PDB entry 9K2A | X-ray diffraction, 2.19 A resolution | chains A and G of the 14 polymer chains in the assembly

[Chain A (and G)]
Name: ATP-dependent Clp protease proteolytic subunit
From: Staphylococcus aureus (strain Mu3 / ATCC 700698)
Notes: EC 3.4.21.92; chain G of this document is another copy of the same molecule, construct and numbering; everything in this record applies to it too
UniProtKB: A7WZR9 (CLPP_STAA1); residues 1-195 here = UniProt positions 1-195
Sequence (201 residues; each row starts with the number of its first residue):
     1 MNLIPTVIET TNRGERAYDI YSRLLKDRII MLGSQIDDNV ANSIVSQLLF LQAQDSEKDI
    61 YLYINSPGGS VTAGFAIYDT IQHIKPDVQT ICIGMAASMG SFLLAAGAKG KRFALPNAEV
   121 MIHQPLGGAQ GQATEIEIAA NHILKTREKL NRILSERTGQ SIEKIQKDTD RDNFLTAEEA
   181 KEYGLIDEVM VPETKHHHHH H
Not modelled in the structure: 1-2, 9-16, 196-201 (chain G: 1-2, 9-15, 194-201)
Sequence notes: expression tag (196-201)
Ligand contacts:
  - A1EEE ((6S,9AS)-6-(3-azidopropyl)-8-(naphthalen-1-ylmethyl)-4,7-bis(oxidanylidene)-N-[4,4,4-tris(fluoranyl)butyl]-3,6,9,9A-tetrahydro-2H-pyrazino[1,2-a]pyrimidine-1-carboxamide), molecule 1: Arg23, Leu24, Asp27, Ile29, Tyr61, Tyr63, Ile91, Ile93, Leu115, Met190, Glu193
  - A1EEE, molecule 2: Val45, Ser46, Leu49, Phe50, Gln52, Ala53, Thr80, His83
Curated features (UniProtKB/Swiss-Prot):
  - active site: Ser98 (Nucleophile), His123

[Interface between chain A and chain G]
Contacting residue pairs (56):
  Leu3(A) with Ile4(G), hydrophobic
  Pro5(A) with Ser22(G); Leu25(G), hydrophobic; Ser43(G); Gln47(G)
  Thr6(A) with Ser22(G), hydrogen bond (backbone-side chain)
  Val7(A) with Leu25(G), hydrophobic; Phe50(G), hydrophobic
  Ile8(A) with Tyr18(G)
  Ile20(A) with Ser46(G); Phe50(G), hydrophobic
  Tyr21(A) with Asn39(G); Asn42(G); Ser43(G), hydrogen bond (side chain-backbone); Ser46(G)
  Arg23(A) with Phe50(G)
  Leu24(A) with Ser46(G)
  Ile29(A) with Leu49(G), hydrophobic
  Met31(A) with Asn42(G); Ser46(G)
  Gly33(A) with Asn42(G), hydrogen bond (backbone-side chain)
  Tyr63(A) with Asn42(G), hydrogen bond; Val45(G), hydrophobic
  Asn65(A) with Asp38(G), hydrogen bond; Asn42(G), hydrogen bond
  Ile93(A) with Ala76(G), hydrophobic; Thr80(G)
  Gly94(A) with Thr72(G); Ala76(G)
  Leu115(A) with Asp79(G)
  Pro116(A) with Asp79(G)
  Asn117(A) with Phe75(G); Tyr78(G); Asp79(G), hydrogen bond (backbone-side chain); Lys149(G), hydrogen bond (backbone-side chain); Ile153(G)
  Ala118(A) with Asp79(G), hydrogen bond (backbone-side chain)
  Glu119(A) with Thr72(G); His142(G), salt bridge
  Arg171(A) with Gln132(G), hydrogen bond; Thr134(G); Glu135(G); Ile138(G)
  Asp172(A) with Ile138(G)
  Phe174(A) with His142(G)
  Met190(A) with His83(G)
  Val191(A) with His83(G), hydrogen bond (backbone-side chain)
  Pro192(A) with Gln82(G); His83(G)
  Glu193(A) with Gln52(G), hydrogen bond; His83(G), salt bridge; Lys85(G), salt bridge
  Thr194(A) with Lys85(G)
  Lys195(A) with Gln82(G); Ile84(G), hydrogen bond (side chain-backbone); Lys85(G)
Also at the interface, not in a pair above, chain A (32 interface residues in all): Met95, Glu179
Also at the interface, not in a pair above, chain G (35 interface residues in all): Arg16, Ala17, Asp19, Lys145

[In short]
Chain A and chain G form an interface of 32 and 35 residues respectively, with 13 hydrogen bonds and 3 salt
bridges. Polar contacts include Glu119(A)-His142(G), Glu193(A)-His83(G) and Glu193(A)-Lys85(G). Bound to chain
A: compound A1EEE. UniProt lists active-site residues Ser98(A) and His123(A) on chain A.
Chain A and chain G are both ATP-dependent Clp protease proteolytic subunit (Staphylococcus aureus (strain Mu3
/ ATCC 700698)); the structure, Structure of ClpP from Staphylococcus aureus in complex with ZY27, was
determined by X-ray diffraction together with 9K2B, 9K2C, 9K2D and 9K2K from the same study.
